PDB entry 7WFD | electron microscopy, 3.25 A resolution | chains AB and AH of the 16 polymer chains in the assembly

Chain AB:
Molecule: Photosystem I P700 chlorophyll a apoprotein A2
Organism: Arabidopsis thaliana
Notes: EC 1.97.1.12
Reference sequence: P56767 (PSAB_ARATH); residues 1-734 here = UniProt positions 1-734
Sequence (734 residues; each row starts with the number of its first residue):
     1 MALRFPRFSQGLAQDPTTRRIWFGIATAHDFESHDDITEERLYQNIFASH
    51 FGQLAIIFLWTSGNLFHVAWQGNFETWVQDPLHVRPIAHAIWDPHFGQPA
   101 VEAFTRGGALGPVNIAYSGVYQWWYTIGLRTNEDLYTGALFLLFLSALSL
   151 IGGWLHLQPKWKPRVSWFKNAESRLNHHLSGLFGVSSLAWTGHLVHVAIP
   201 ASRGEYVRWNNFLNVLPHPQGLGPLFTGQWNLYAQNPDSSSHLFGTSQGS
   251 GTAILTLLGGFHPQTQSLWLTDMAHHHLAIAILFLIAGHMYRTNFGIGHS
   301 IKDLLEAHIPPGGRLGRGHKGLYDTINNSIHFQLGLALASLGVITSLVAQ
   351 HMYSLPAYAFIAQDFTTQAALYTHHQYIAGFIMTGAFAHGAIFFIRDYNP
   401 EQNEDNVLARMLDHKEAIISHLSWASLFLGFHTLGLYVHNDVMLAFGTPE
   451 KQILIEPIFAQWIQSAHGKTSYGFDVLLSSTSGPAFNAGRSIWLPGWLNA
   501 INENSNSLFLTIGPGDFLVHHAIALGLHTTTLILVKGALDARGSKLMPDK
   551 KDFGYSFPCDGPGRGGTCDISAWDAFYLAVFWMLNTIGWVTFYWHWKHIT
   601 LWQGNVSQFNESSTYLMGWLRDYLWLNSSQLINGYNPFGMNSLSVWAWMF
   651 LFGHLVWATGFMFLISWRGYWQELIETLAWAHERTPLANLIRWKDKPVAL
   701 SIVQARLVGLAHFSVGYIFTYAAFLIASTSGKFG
UniProt features mapped onto this chain:
  - binding site ([4Fe-4S] cluster): Cys-559, Cys-568
  - binding site (chlorophyll a): His-654, Met-662, Tyr-670
  - binding site (phylloquinone): Trp-671
Ion coordination: chlorophyll a Mg site 1 near Gln-53 (its only coordinating residue here); chlorophyll a Mg site 2 near Asp-93 (its only coordinating residue here); 4Fe-4S cluster Fe: Cys-559, Cys-568 (shared with 2 residues of chain AA)
Residues lining bound ligands:
  - beta-carotene (BCR), molecule 1: Phe-5, Ile-21, Ile-25, Ile-691
  - beta-carotene (BCR), molecule 2: Leu-54, Ile-57, Phe-58, Trp-60, Gly-181, Leu-182, Val-185, Ser-186, Leu-188
  - beta-carotene (BCR), molecule 3: Thr-61, Leu-65, Trp-123, Trp-124, Ile-127, Leu-129, Gly-138, Phe-141, Leu-142, Leu-145, Trp-209, Leu-213
  - beta-carotene (BCR), molecule 4: Leu-188, Leu-222, Leu-225, Phe-226, Leu-278, Ile-282, Leu-285, His-289, Ile-297
  - beta-carotene (BCR), molecule 5: His-331, Phe-332, Gly-335, Leu-336, Ala-339, Val-343, Met-383, Ala-386, Phe-387, Gly-390, Phe-393, Phe-394, Ala-538
  - beta-carotene (BCR), molecule 6: Phe-387, Met-411, Ile-418, Val-535, Leu-539
  - beta-carotene (BCR), molecule 7: Leu-434, Gly-435, Val-438
  - beta-carotene (BCR), molecule 8: Val-645, Trp-648, Met-649, Phe-652, Trp-671, Leu-674, Ile-675, Leu-678, Phe-719
  - beta-carotene (BCR), molecule 9: Thr-685, Pro-686, Leu-687
  - chlorophyll a (CLA), molecule 1: Phe-5, Phe-8, Gly-24, Ile-25, Ala-28, His-29, Phe-31, Ser-49, Gly-52, Gln-53, Ile-56
  - chlorophyll a (CLA), molecule 2: Thr-18, Ile-21, Trp-22, Ile-675, Leu-678, Ala-679, His-682, Ile-691, Arg-692, Trp-693, Lys-694, Asp-695, Pro-697, Val-698, Leu-700
  - chlorophyll a (CLA), molecule 3: Ile-21, Trp-22, Ile-25
  - chlorophyll a (CLA), molecule 4: Trp-22, Phe-652, Leu-655, Val-656, Thr-659, Met-662, Phe-663, Leu-700, Val-708, Ala-711, His-712, Val-715
  - chlorophyll a (CLA), molecule 5: Ile-25, Ala-26, Thr-27, His-29, Asp-30, His-331, Leu-334, Leu-338, Phe-381, Ile-382, Thr-384, Gly-385, Ala-388, His-389, Ile-392, Arg-396, Tyr-555, Trp-573, Phe-576, Leu-707, Ala-711
  - chlorophyll a (CLA), molecule 6: His-29, Phe-31, Tyr-43, Ile-46, Ser-49, His-50, Gln-53, Leu-54, Ile-57, Phe-168, Arg-174, His-178, Leu-182, Phe-183, Ile-330, His-331, Gln-333, Leu-334, Ala-337, Leu-338, Leu-341
  - chlorophyll a (CLA), molecule 7: His-29, Gln-53, Ile-56, Ile-57, Trp-60, Leu-338, Leu-341, Ile-378, Phe-381, Ile-382
  - chlorophyll a (CLA), molecule 8: Phe-47, Phe-51, Leu-148, Ile-151, Gly-152, Leu-155, His-156, Trp-161, Pro-163, Trp-167
  - chlorophyll a (CLA), molecule 9: Phe-47, His-50, Phe-51, Leu-54, Trp-123, Trp-167, Phe-168, Asn-170, Ser-173, Arg-174, His-177, His-178, Gly-181, Leu-182, Phe-183, Ile-344, Tyr-358
  - chlorophyll a (CLA), molecule 10: Phe-51, Leu-54, Phe-58, Ile-127, Leu-129, Asp-134, Thr-137, Gly-138, Phe-141, Phe-144, Leu-145, Leu-148, Ser-149, Ser-186, Ala-189, Trp-190, Gly-192, His-193, His-196, Val-197, Val-207, Arg-208, Trp-209, Phe-212
  - chlorophyll a (CLA), molecule 11: Ile-56, Trp-60, Asn-64, His-67, Val-68, Ala-88, His-89, Asn-114, Ile-115, Ala-116, Tyr-117, Ser-118, Val-120, Val-645, Trp-646, Met-649, Phe-719
  - chlorophyll a (CLA), molecule 12: Ile-57, Phe-58, Trp-60, Thr-61, Ser-118, Gly-119, Val-120, Trp-123, Val-185, Ser-186, Ala-189, Leu-341, Ile-344, Thr-345, Val-348, Met-352, Tyr-358, Ile-361, Leu-371, His-374, His-375, Ile-378, Ile-382
  - chlorophyll a (CLA), molecule 13: Leu-59, Trp-60, Ser-62, Gly-63, Phe-66, His-67, Trp-70, Gln-71, His-89, Ala-90, Ile-91, Trp-92, Leu-143
  - chlorophyll a (CLA), molecule 14: Trp-60, Asn-64, Tyr-117, Ser-118, Val-120, Ala-370, Leu-371, Thr-373, His-374, Tyr-377, Ile-378, Phe-381, Trp-646, Met-649, Phe-652, Val-715, Ile-718, Phe-719, Tyr-721, Ala-722, Leu-725, Ile-726
  - chlorophyll a (CLA), molecule 15: His-89, Ala-90, Ile-91, Trp-92, Asp-93, Pro-94, His-95, Phe-96, Phe-104, Asn-114, Ser-644, Val-645, Trp-648
  - chlorophyll a (CLA), molecule 16: Trp-123, Thr-126, Ile-127, Leu-182, Phe-183, Ser-186, Ser-187, Trp-190, Leu-194, Leu-270, Met-273, His-276, His-277, Ile-280, Phe-284, Ile-344, Leu-347, Val-348, His-351, Met-352, Ala-357, Tyr-358
  - chlorophyll a (CLA), molecule 17: Trp-167, Asn-170, Ser-173, His-177, Thr-293, Asn-294, Phe-295
  - chlorophyll a (CLA), molecule 18: Ala-171, Arg-174, Leu-175, His-178, Leu-179, Phe-183, Phe-284, Ile-301, Leu-305, Tyr-323, Ile-326, Asn-327, Leu-336, Ala-337, Ser-340, Leu-341, Ile-344
  - chlorophyll a (CLA), molecule 19: Leu-175, Leu-179, Phe-183, Leu-283, Phe-284, Ile-286, Ala-287, Met-290, Tyr-291, Ile-301, Leu-304
  - chlorophyll a (CLA), molecule 20: Asn-176, His-177, Ser-180, Gly-181, Val-185, Leu-285, His-289, Met-290, Tyr-291, Thr-293, Phe-295, Ile-297
  - chlorophyll a (CLA), molecule 21: Leu-188, Ala-189, Thr-191, Gly-192, Val-195, His-196, Phe-212, Leu-213, Val-215, Leu-216, Pro-217, His-218, Gly-221, Leu-222, Leu-225, Tyr-233, Ile-254, Leu-255, Leu-278
  - chlorophyll a (CLA), molecule 22: Leu-225, Trp-230, Asn-231, Tyr-233, Ala-234, Leu-255, Leu-257, His-275, Leu-278, Ala-279, Ile-282, Ile-286, Ile-492, Trp-493
  - chlorophyll a (CLA), molecule 23: Leu-257, Gly-259, Gly-260, Leu-268, Asp-272, Met-273, His-275, His-276, Ala-279, Ile-280, Leu-283, His-351, Leu-355, Trp-493, Trp-497
  - chlorophyll a (CLA), molecule 24: Ile-286, Ala-287, His-289, Met-290, Ile-297, Gly-298, His-299
  - chlorophyll a (CLA), molecule 25: Ile-286, Met-290, His-299, Asp-303, Leu-304, Ala-307, His-308
  - chlorophyll a (CLA), molecule 26: Leu-304, Leu-305, His-308, Leu-315, His-319, Leu-322, Ile-326, Phe-332, Val-407, Leu-408, Met-411
  - chlorophyll a (CLA), molecule 27: Ala-307, His-308, Ile-309, Pro-310, Pro-311, Arg-314, Leu-315
  - chlorophyll a (CLA), molecule 28: Arg-314, Leu-315, Gly-316, Val-407, Arg-410, Met-411, Asp-413, His-414, Ala-417, Ile-418, His-421
  - chlorophyll a (CLA), molecule 29: Ser-340, Val-343, Ile-344, Leu-347, Gln-350, His-351, Tyr-353, Ser-354, Leu-355, Leu-508, Phe-509
  - chlorophyll a (CLA), molecule 30: Val-343, Ser-346, Leu-347, Gln-350, Gln-376, Gly-380, Met-383, Phe-387, Leu-527, Thr-530, Thr-531, Leu-534, Met-583, Thr-586, Ile-587
  - chlorophyll a (CLA), molecule 31: Gln-350, Tyr-353, Tyr-372, Gln-376, Phe-459, Ala-460, Trp-462, Ile-463, Gln-464, Phe-509, Leu-510, Ile-512, His-520, Ile-523, Leu-527, Val-590, Tyr-593, Trp-594, Lys-597
  - chlorophyll a (CLA), molecule 32: Tyr-377, Thr-433, Leu-434, Tyr-437, Val-519, Ala-522, Leu-525, Asn-585, Trp-589, Phe-592, Leu-616, Trp-619, Leu-624, Ser-628, Ile-632, Phe-650, Gly-653, His-654, Trp-657, Phe-713, Tyr-717, Thr-720, Tyr-721, Phe-724
  - chlorophyll a (CLA), molecule 33: Ala-417, His-421, Trp-424
  - chlorophyll a (CLA), molecule 34: Ile-418, His-421, Leu-422, Trp-424, Ala-425, Ala-524, Leu-527, His-528, Thr-531
  - chlorophyll a (CLA), molecule 35: Ser-420, His-421, Ser-423, Trp-424, Leu-427, Phe-431
  - chlorophyll a (CLA), molecule 36: Ser-423, Ser-426, Leu-427, Gly-430, Phe-431, Leu-434, Leu-525, Thr-529, Leu-532, Ile-533, Leu-578, Phe-581, Trp-582
  - chlorophyll a (CLA), molecule 37: Trp-424, Leu-427, Phe-428, Phe-431, His-432
  - chlorophyll a (CLA), molecule 38: Trp-424, Ala-425, Phe-428, Leu-429, Ile-455, Glu-456, Pro-457, Ile-458, Phe-459, Ala-460, Ile-512, Asp-516, Phe-517, His-520, His-521, Ala-524, His-528
  - chlorophyll a (CLA), molecule 39: Phe-431, His-432, Gly-435, Leu-436, Val-438, His-439, Val-442, Met-443, Phe-446, Lys-451, Ile-453
  - chlorophyll a (CLA), molecule 40: Leu-434, Val-438, Asp-441, Val-442, Leu-525, Phe-581, Trp-582, Asn-585, Trp-589, Leu-616, Leu-620, Trp-657, Phe-713, Tyr-717
  - chlorophyll a (CLA), molecule 41: Ile-458, Phe-459, Trp-462, Phe-474
  - chlorophyll a (CLA), molecule 42: Trp-462, Ile-463, Ala-466, His-467, Leu-477, Leu-478, Ala-485, Trp-493, Leu-494, Trp-497, Phe-509
  - chlorophyll a (CLA), molecule 43: Leu-477, Pro-484, Ala-485, Ala-488, Gly-489, Ile-492, Trp-493
  - chlorophyll a (CLA), molecule 44: Leu-620, Leu-624, Trp-625, Trp-657
  - chlorophyll a (CLA), molecule 45: Tyr-635, Trp-648, Leu-651, Phe-652, His-654, Leu-655, Trp-657, Ala-658, Phe-661
  - chlorophyll a (CLA), molecule 46: Leu-655, Ala-658, Thr-659, Phe-661, Met-662, Ile-665, Ser-666, Tyr-670, Trp-671, Leu-674
  - chlorophyll a (CLA), molecule 47: Leu-678, Ala-681, His-682, Thr-685, Ala-688, Ile-691
  - chlorophyll a (CLA), molecule 48: Trp-680, Ala-681, Arg-684, Thr-685, Pro-686
  - chlorophyll a (CLA), molecule 49: Pro-686, Leu-687, Ala-688, Leu-690, Ile-691
  - dodecyl-alpha-D-maltoside (LMU): Gly-473, Phe-474, Asp-475
  - phylloquinone (PQN): Trp-22, Ile-25, Met-662, Phe-663, Ser-666, Trp-667, Arg-668, Trp-671, Ile-675, Val-698, Ala-699, Leu-700, Ser-701, Ala-705
  - 4Fe-4S cluster (SF4): Cys-559, Gly-561, Pro-562, Cys-568, Trp-667, Ile-702, Arg-706

Chain AH:
Molecule: Photosystem I reaction center subunit VI-2, chloroplastic
Organism: Arabidopsis thaliana
Reference sequence: Q9SUI6 (PSAH2_ARATH); numbering as in UniProt (aligned over 1-145)
Sequence (145 residues; numbered 1 to 145; the number before each row is that of its first residue):
     1 MASFATIAAVQPSAAVKGLGGSSLAGAKLFIKPSRQSFKTKSTRAGAVVA
    51 KYGDKSVYFDLEDLGNTTGQWDVYGSDAPSPYNPLQSKFFETFAAPFTKR
   101 GLLLKFLILGGGSLLTYVSANSTGDVLPIKRGPQEPPKLGPRGKL
Not modelled in the structure: 1-50
Residues lining bound ligands:
  - chlorophyll a (CLA), molecule 1: Pro-81, Tyr-82, Gln-86, Phe-90
  - chlorophyll a (CLA), molecule 2: Asn-83, Leu-85, Gln-86, Phe-89, Phe-90
  - chlorophyll a (CLA), molecule 3: Gly-111, Gly-112, Leu-114, Leu-115, Val-118, Val-126, Leu-127

How chain AB and chain AH interact:
Contacting residue pairs (38; chain AB residue first):
  Pro-81(AB) with Leu-145(AH)
  Leu-82(AB) with Leu-145(AH)
  His-83(AB) with Arg-142(AH); Lys-144(AH)
  Arg-85(AB) with Lys-138(AH); Gly-140(AH); Lys-144(AH), hydrogen bond (side chain-backbone)
  Ile-91(AB) with Ile-129(AH)
  Trp-92(AB) with Ser-119(AH); Leu-127(AH), hydrophobic; Ile-129(AH); Lys-130(AH)
  Asp-93(AB) with Ile-129(AH)
  Pro-94(AB) with Leu-127(AH), hydrophobic; Ile-129(AH), hydrophobic
  Phe-96(AB) with Pro-128(AH)
  Gly-97(AB) with Pro-128(AH)
  Gln-98(AB) with Pro-128(AH); Arg-131(AH); Gly-132(AH); Pro-133(AH)
  Val-101(AB) with Pro-128(AH); Gly-132(AH)
  Glu-102(AB) with Pro-133(AH); Glu-135(AH)
  Thr-105(AB) with Pro-133(AH)
  Leu-110(AB) with Pro-133(AH)
  Pro-112(AB) with Ile-129(AH), hydrophobic
  Gln-363(AB) with Arg-142(AH), hydrogen bond (backbone-side chain)
  Asp-364(AB) with Leu-145(AH)
  Phe-365(AB) with Arg-142(AH)
  Pro-686(AB) with Tyr-74(AH), hydrophobic
  Ser-730(AB) with Pro-141(AH)
  Gly-731(AB) with Pro-141(AH)
  Lys-732(AB) with Pro-141(AH)
  Phe-733(AB) with Pro-141(AH), hydrophobic; Arg-142(AH), hydrogen bond (backbone-side chain); Leu-145(AH)
Also at the interface, not in a pair above, chain AB (30 interface residues in all): Val-84, Gly-107, Gly-108, Gly-111, Asn-689, Gly-734
Also at the interface, not in a pair above, chain AH (20 interface residues in all): Val-73, Gln-134, Pro-137, Leu-139

In short:
Chain AB and chain AH form an interface of 30 and 20 residues respectively; the contacts include 3 hydrogen
bonds. Among the polar pairs are Arg-85(AB)/Lys-144(AH), Gln-363(AB)/Arg-142(AH) and Phe-733(AB)/Arg-142(AH).
Chain AB is Photosystem I P700 chlorophyll a apoprotein A2 and chain AH is Photosystem I reaction center
subunit VI-2, chloroplastic, both from Arabidopsis thaliana; the structure, Left PSI in the cyclic electron
transport supercomplex NDH-PSI from Arabidopsis, was determined by electron microscopy together with 7WFE and
7WFG from the same study.
